PDB entry 4IRI | X-ray diffraction, 2.77 A resolution | chains A and B of the 3 polymer chains in the assembly

== Chain A ==
Protein: Transcriptional regulator ERG
From: Homo sapiens
Notes: fragment: Ets Domain
UniProt: P11308 (ERG_HUMAN); residues 263-388 here correspond to UniProt positions 287-412 (UniProt number = residue number + 24)
Chain sequence (129 residues; numbered 260 to 388; the number before each row is that of its first residue):
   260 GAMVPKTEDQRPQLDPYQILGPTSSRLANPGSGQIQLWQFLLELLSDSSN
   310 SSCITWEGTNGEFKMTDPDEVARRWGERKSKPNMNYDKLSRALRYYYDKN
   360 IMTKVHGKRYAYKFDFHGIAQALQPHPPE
Disordered / not traced: 260-291, 386-388
Differences from the reference sequence: expression tag (260-262)
Reported in the primary citation:
  - binding site for the 12-nt DNA strand (chain B): Arg350, Arg353 (proposed by the authors, not directly observed)
  - conformationally variable residues (helix shift): Phe375 to Gln383
  - binding site for the 12-nt DNA strand (chain B): Tyr354
  - binding site for the 12-nt DNA strand: Tyr354
  - mutagenesis - Y354F: decreased binding to DNA
  - mutagenesis - S283A (Kd 97 nM): increased binding to DNA

== Chain B ==
Molecule: 12-nt DNA strand
Sequence (12 nucleotides; each row starts with the number of its first residue):
     1 GACCGGAAGTGG

== Interface between chain A and chain B ==
Residue-residue contacts (18):
  Gly292(A) - DG12(B)  sugar contact
  Tyr345(A) - DC3(B)  hydrogen bond to the phosphate
  Arg350(A) - DG5(B)  hydrogen bond to the base
  Arg350(A) - DG6(B)  hydrogen bond to the base
  Arg350(A) - DA7(B)  base contact
  Arg353(A) - DC4(B)  base contact
  Arg353(A) - DG5(B)  hydrogen bond to the base
  Tyr354(A) - DA7(B)  hydrogen bond to the base
  Tyr354(A) - DA8(B)  base contact
  Tyr356(A) - DC4(B)  hydrogen bond to the phosphate
  Tyr356(A) - DG5(B)  phosphate contact
  Lys363(A) - DC3(B)  salt bridge to the phosphate
  Lys363(A) - DC4(B)  phosphate contact
  Lys367(A) - DC3(B)  phosphate contact
  Arg368(A) - DA2(B)  sugar contact
  Arg368(A) - DC3(B)  phosphate contact
  Tyr369(A) - DA2(B)  hydrogen bond to the phosphate
  Tyr369(A) - DC3(B)  hydrogen bond to the phosphate
Other interface residues (no listed pair), chain A (13 interface residues in all): Gln293, His365, Tyr371

== Summary ==
13 residues of chain A and 8 residues of chain B are in contact, with 8 hydrogen bonds and 1 salt bridge.
Polar pairs include Arg350(A)-DG5(B), Arg350(A)-DG6(B) and Arg353(A)-DG5(B). The paper reports a binding site
for the 12-nt DNA strand (chain B) at Arg350(A), Arg353(A) and Tyr354(A); Y354F of chain A reduces binding to
DNA.
Chain A is Transcriptional regulator ERG (Homo sapiens) and chain B is a 12-nt DNA strand; the structure,
Auto-inhibited ERG Ets Domain-DNA Complex, was determined by X-ray diffraction, deposited together with 4IRG
and 4IRH.
